4XZQ - chains F and I of the 10 polymer chains in the assembly; structure by X-ray diffraction, 2.40 A resolution.

# Chain F
Molecule: Histone H4
Organism: Xenopus laevis
UniProtKB: P62799 (H4_XENLA); residues 224-302 here correspond to UniProt positions 25-103 (UniProt number = residue number - 199)
Chain sequence (79 residues; numbered 224 to 302; the number before each row is that of its first residue):
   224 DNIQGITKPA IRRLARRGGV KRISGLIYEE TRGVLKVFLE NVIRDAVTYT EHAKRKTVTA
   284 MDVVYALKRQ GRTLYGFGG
Curated features (UniProtKB/Swiss-Prot):
  - modified residue: Lys-231 (N6-(2-hydroxyisobutyryl)lysine), Lys-244 (N6-(2-hydroxyisobutyryl)lysine), Ser-247 (Phosphoserine), Tyr-251 (Phosphotyrosine), Lys-259 (N6-(2-hydroxyisobutyryl)lysine), Lys-277 (N6-(2-hydroxyisobutyryl)lysine), Lys-279 (N6-(2-hydroxyisobutyryl)lysine), Tyr-288 (Phosphotyrosine), Lys-291 (N6-(2-hydroxyisobutyryl)lysine)
  - cross-link (Glycyl lysine isopeptide (Lys-Gly)): Lys-231 (interchain with G-Cter in UFM1), Lys-291 (interchain with G-Cter in ubiquitin)

# Chain I
Molecule: 147-nt DNA strand
Sequence (147 nucleotides; numbered 1 to 147; the number before each row is that of its first residue):
     1 ATCAATATCC ACCTGCAGAT ACTACCAAAA GTGTATTTGG AAACTGCTCC ATCAAAAGGC
    61 ATGTTCAGCT GGAATCCAGC TGAACATGCC TTTTGATGGA GCAGTTTCCA AATACACTTT
   121 TGGTAGTATC TGCAGGTGGA TATTGAT

# How chain F and chain I interact
Pairs across the interface (12; chain F residue first):
  Arg-235(F) / DG82(I)  salt bridge to the phosphate
  Arg-245(F) / DC80(I)  base contact
  Arg-245(F) / DT81(I)  hydrogen bond to the sugar
  Arg-245(F) / DG82(I)  phosphate contact
  Ile-246(F) / DT81(I)  sugar contact
  Ile-246(F) / DG82(I)  hydrogen bond to the phosphate
  Ser-247(F) / DT81(I)  phosphate contact
  Gly-248(F) / DT81(I)  hydrogen bond to the phosphate
  Arg-278(F) / DC102(I)  phosphate contact
  Lys-279(F) / DG101(I)  phosphate contact
  Lys-279(F) / DC102(I)  hydrogen bond to the phosphate
  Thr-280(F) / DC102(I)  hydrogen bond to the phosphate
Other interface residues (no listed pair), chain F (11 interface residues in all): Lys-244, Tyr-251, Lys-277
Other interface residues (no listed pair), chain I (7 interface residues in all): DA83, DA103

# Summary
Chain F and chain I form an interface of 11 and 7 residues respectively; the contacts include 5 hydrogen bonds
and 1 salt bridge. Among the polar pairs are Arg-245(F)/DT81(I), Ile-246(F)/DG82(I) and Gly-248(F)/DT81(I).
Chain F is Histone H4 (Xenopus laevis) and chain I is a 147-nt DNA strand; the structure, Nucleosome
disassembly by RSC and SWI/SNF is enhanced by H3 acetylation near the nucleosome dyad axis, was determined by
X-ray diffraction (same publication as 4YS3 and 4Z66).
